2JA7 - chains D and G of the 15 polymer chains in the assembly; structure by X-ray diffraction, 3.80 A resolution.

# Chain D
Molecule: DNA-directed RNA polymerase II 32KDA polypeptide
From: Saccharomyces cerevisiae
Notes: EC 2.7.7.6
UniProtKB: P20433 (RPB4_YEAST); numbering as in UniProt (aligned over 1-221)
Sequence (221 residues; each row starts with the number of its first residue):
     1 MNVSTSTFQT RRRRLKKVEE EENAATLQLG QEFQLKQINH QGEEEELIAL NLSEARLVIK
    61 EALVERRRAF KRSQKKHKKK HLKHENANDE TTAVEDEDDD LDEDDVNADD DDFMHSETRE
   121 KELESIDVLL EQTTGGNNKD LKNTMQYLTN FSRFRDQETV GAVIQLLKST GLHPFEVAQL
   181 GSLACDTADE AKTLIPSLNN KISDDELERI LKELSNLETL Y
Unresolved in the structure: 1-3, 77-117
Swiss-Prot annotation at these positions:
  - modified residue: Met-1 (N-acetylmethionine), Thr-91 (Phosphothreonine), Thr-92 (Phosphothreonine)

# Chain G
Molecule: DNA-directed RNA polymerase II 19KDA polypeptide
From: Saccharomyces cerevisiae
Notes: EC 2.7.7.6
UniProtKB: P34087 (RPB7_YEAST); numbering as in UniProt (aligned over 1-171)
Sequence (171 residues; numbered 1 to 171; the number before each row is that of its first residue):
     1 MFFIKDLSLN ITLHPSFFGP RMKQYLKTKL LEEVEGSCTG KFGYILCVLD YDNIDIQRGR
    61 ILPTDGSAEF NVKYRAVVFK PFKGEVVDGT VVSCSQHGFE VQVGPMKVFV TKHLMPQDLT
   121 FNAGSNPPSY QSSEDVITIK SRIRVKIEGC ISQVSSIHAI GSIKEDYLGA I
Swiss-Prot annotation at these positions:
  - mutagenesis: Val-108 to His-113 (Lowers nucleic-acid binding of RPB4-RPB7 by 10-fold; no effect on association with Pol II core complex; abolishes transcriptional activity of Pol II), Ile-151 to His-158 (No effect on nucleic-acid binding of RPB4-RPB7 and on association with Pol II core complex; abolishes transcriptional activity of Pol II)

# Interface between chain D and chain G
Residue-residue contacts - 79 pairs, chain D then chain G:
  Ser-4(D) / Leu-9(G)
  Thr-5(D) / Leu-7(G)
  Thr-5(D) / Ser-8(G)  hydrogen bond (side chain-backbone)
  Thr-5(D) / Phe-42(G)
  Thr-5(D) / Tyr-74(G)  hydrogen bond
  Ser-6(D) / Leu-7(G)
  Ser-6(D) / Ser-8(G)  hydrogen bond
  Thr-7(D) / Lys-5(G)
  Thr-7(D) / Phe-42(G)
  Phe-8(D) / Asp-6(G)
  Phe-8(D) / Lys-73(G)
  Asn-23(D) / Lys-83(G)
  Ala-24(D) / Lys-83(G)
  Ala-25(D) / Lys-83(G)
  Ala-25(D) / Gly-84(G)
  Leu-29(D) / Phe-3(G)  hydrophobic
  Leu-29(D) / Phe-82(G)  hydrophobic
  Glu-32(D) / Lys-5(G)  hydrogen bond (backbone-side chain)
  Glu-32(D) / Lys-41(G)
  Phe-33(D) / Phe-3(G)  hydrophobic
  Phe-33(D) / Lys-41(G)
  Phe-33(D) / Lys-80(G)
  Gln-37(D) / Lys-5(G)  hydrogen bond
  Gln-37(D) / Asp-6(G)
  Asn-39(D) / Asp-6(G)
  Asn-39(D) / Arg-75(G)  hydrogen bond
  His-40(D) / Lys-73(G)
  Glu-45(D) / Arg-75(G)  salt bridge
  Leu-47(D) / Phe-3(G)  hydrophobic
  Ile-48(D) / Phe-2(G)
  Ile-48(D) / Phe-3(G)
  Ile-48(D) / Ile-4(G)  hydrogen bond (backbone-backbone)
  Ala-49(D) / Phe-2(G)
  Leu-50(D) / Met-1(G)
  Leu-50(D) / Phe-2(G)  hydrogen bond (backbone-backbone)
  Leu-50(D) / Ile-4(G)  hydrophobic
  Leu-52(D) / Phe-2(G)  hydrophobic
  Val-58(D) / Leu-49(G)  hydrophobic
  Leu-63(D) / Cys-47(G)  hydrophobic
  Arg-66(D) / Glu-35(G)  salt bridge
  Arg-66(D) / Cys-47(G)
  Arg-66(D) / Val-48(G)  hydrogen bond (side chain-backbone)
  Arg-66(D) / Tyr-51(G)
  Ala-69(D) / Asp-52(G)
  Phe-70(D) / Tyr-51(G)  hydrophobic
  Arg-72(D) / Asp-52(G)  salt bridge
  Asn-138(D) / Glu-35(G)  hydrogen bond (side chain-backbone)
  Asn-138(D) / Gly-36(G)
  Asn-138(D) / Leu-46(G)
  Asp-140(D) / Gly-36(G)
  Asp-140(D) / Tyr-44(G)
  Leu-141(D) / Leu-46(G)
  Asn-143(D) / Gln-102(G)
  Thr-144(D) / Phe-2(G)
  Thr-144(D) / Leu-46(G)
  Thr-144(D) / Pro-105(G)
  Tyr-147(D) / Asp-88(G)  hydrogen bond (side chain-backbone)
  Tyr-147(D) / Gly-89(G)
  Tyr-147(D) / Gln-102(G)
  Tyr-147(D) / Val-103(G)
  Tyr-147(D) / Gly-104(G)
  Asn-150(D) / Arg-142(G)
  Phe-151(D) / Asp-88(G)
  Phe-151(D) / Gly-89(G)
  Phe-151(D) / Thr-90(G)
  Phe-175(D) / Met-1(G)  hydrophobic
  Phe-175(D) / Glu-85(G)
  Ala-178(D) / Met-1(G)
  Gln-179(D) / Met-1(G)
  Gln-179(D) / Val-86(G)
  Leu-183(D) / Val-86(G)
  Leu-183(D) / Asp-88(G)
  Leu-183(D) / Arg-144(G)
  Ala-184(D) / Arg-144(G)  hydrogen bond (backbone-side chain)
  Asp-189(D) / Tyr-167(G)
  Glu-190(D) / Tyr-167(G)
  Leu-194(D) / Val-86(G)
  Leu-194(D) / Arg-144(G)
  Leu-194(D) / Tyr-167(G)
Other interface residues (no listed pair), chain D (50 interface residues in all): Gly-30, Ile-38, Ala-55, Ile-59, Ala-62, Ser-73, Leu-148, Thr-193
Other interface residues (no listed pair), chain G (46 interface residues in all): Gln-24, Leu-31, Asp-50, Val-77, Val-87, Asp-166, Leu-168

# In short
Chain D and chain G form an interface of 50 and 46 residues respectively, with 12 hydrogen bonds and 3 salt
bridges. Polar contacts include Glu-45(D)/Arg-75(G), Arg-66(D)/Glu-35(G) and Arg-72(D)/Asp-52(G). Curated
annotation (UniProt) lists 14 mutagenesis sites on chain G.
Chain D is DNA-directed RNA polymerase II 32KDA polypeptide and chain G is DNA-directed RNA polymerase II
19KDA polypeptide, both from Saccharomyces cerevisiae; the structure, CPD lesion containing RNA Polymerase II
elongation complex C, was determined by X-ray diffraction together with 2JA5, 2JA6 and 2JA8 from the same
study.
